8DN4 - chains D and E of the 5 polymer chains in the assembly; structure by electron microscopy, 4.10 A resolution (low resolution: residue-level contacts below are approximate; hydrogen-bond / salt-bridge calls are withheld).

Chain D:
Protein: Glycine receptor subunit alpha-1
From: Homo sapiens
Reference sequence: P23415 (GLRA1_HUMAN); aligned to UniProt positions 29-395 over residues 1-428 (the alignment contains insertions or deletions, so no single offset holds)
Chain sequence (367 residues; numbered 1 to 428; 61 numbers in that range are skipped by the numbering (no residue carries them; nothing is unmodelled there); the number before each row is that of its first residue):
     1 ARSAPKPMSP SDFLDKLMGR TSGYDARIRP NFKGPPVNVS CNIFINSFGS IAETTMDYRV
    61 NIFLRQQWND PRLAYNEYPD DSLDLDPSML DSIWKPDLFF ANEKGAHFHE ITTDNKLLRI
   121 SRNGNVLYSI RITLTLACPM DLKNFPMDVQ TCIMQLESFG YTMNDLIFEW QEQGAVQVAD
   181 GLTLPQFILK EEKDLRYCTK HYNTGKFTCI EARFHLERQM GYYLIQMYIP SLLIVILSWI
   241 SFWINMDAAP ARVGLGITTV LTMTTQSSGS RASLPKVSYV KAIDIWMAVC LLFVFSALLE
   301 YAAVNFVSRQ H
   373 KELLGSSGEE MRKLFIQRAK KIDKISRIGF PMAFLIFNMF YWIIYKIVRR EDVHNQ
Not modelled in the structure: 1-7, 373-383, 420-428
Differences from the reference sequence: conflict Gly377 (Ser406 in P23415), Ser378 (Lys407 in P23415), Gly380 (Pro409 in P23415)
Swiss-Prot annotation at these positions:
  - binding site (glycine): Arg65, Ser129, Thr204
  - binding site (Zn(2+)): Glu192, Asp194, His215
  - binding site (strychnine): Tyr202 to Phe207
  - site: Leu261 (Important for obstruction of the ion pore in the closed conformation)
  - glycosylation: Asn38 (N-linked (GlcNAc...) asparagine)
Disulfides: Cys138-Cys152, Cys198-Cys209
Covalent attachments: N-acetylglucosamine (NAG) linked to Asn38
What the authors report for this chain:
  - mutagenesis - A251C/A302C: unchanged signaling
  - disease-associated variants - R271L, R271P, R271Q: decreased signaling (citing earlier work)
  - mutagenesis - A251C/V253C: decreased signaling in response to hydrogen peroxide

Chain E:
Protein: Glycine receptor subunit beta, Green fluorescent protein, Glycine receptor beta
From: Homo sapiens
Reference sequence: chimeric construct of P48167, P42212, A0A2K6CAQ3: residues 3-334 from P48167 (GLRB_HUMAN) positions 25-356 (UniProt number = residue number + 22); residues 334-343 from P42212 positions 1-238 (offset varies); residues 343-475 from A0A2K6CAQ3 positions 379-480 (UniProt number = residue number + 5)
Chain sequence (681 residues; each row starts with the number of its first residue; note: 111 numbers in that range are skipped by the numbering (no residue carries them; nothing is unmodelled there); a row labelled like 334A-334Z holds insertion residues (334A, then the next letters in order)):
     3 KSSKKGKGKK KQYLCPSQQS AEDLARVPAN STSNILNRLL VSYDPRIRPN FKGIPVDVVV
    63 NIFINSFGSI QETTMDYRVN IFLRQKWNDP RLKLPSDFRG SDALTVDPTM YKCLWKPDLF
   123 FANEKSANFH DVTQENILLF IFRDGDVLVS MRLSITLSCP LDLTLFPMDT QRCKMQLESF
   183 GYTTDDLRFI WQSGDPVQLE KIALPQFDIK KEDIEYGNCT KYYKGTGYYT CVEVIFTLRR
   243 QVGFYMMGVY APTLLIVVLS WLSFWINPDA SAARVPLGIF SVLSLASECT TLAAELPKVS
   303 YVKALDVWLI ACLLFGFASL VEYAVVQVML NN
334A-334Z GGSSAAAVSKGEELFTGVVPILVELD
335A-335Z GDVNGHKFSVSGEGEGDATYGKLTLK
336A-336Z FICTTGKLPVPWPTLVTTFSYGVQCF
337A-337Z SRYPDHMKQHDFFKSAMPEGYVQERT
338A-338Z IFFKDDGNYKTRAEVKFEGDTLVNRI
339A-339Z ELKGIDFKEDGNILGHKLEYNYNSHN
340A-340Z VYIMADKQKNGIKVNFKIRHNIEDGS
341A-341Z VQLADHYQQNTPIGDGPVLLPDNHYL
342A-342Z STQSALSKDPNEKRDHMVLLEFVTAA
343A-343Z GITHGMDELYKSGSGSGVGETRCKKV
344A-344Z CTSKSDLRSNDFSIVGSLPRDFELSN
345A-345Z YDCYGKPIEVNNGLGKSQAKNNKKPP
346A-346G PAKPVIP
   446 TAAKRIDLYA RALFPFCFLF FNVIYWSIYL
Not modelled in the structure: 3-32, 334A-334Z, 335A-335Z, 336A-336Z, 337A-337Z, 338A-338Z, 339A-339Z, 340A-340Z, 341A-341Z, 342A-342Z, 343A-343Z, 344A-344Z, 345A-345Z, 346A-346G
Differences from the reference sequence: linker (334A-334G, 343L-343M); conflict Val334H (Met1 in P42212), Gly343O (Thr380 in A0A2K6CAQ3), Ser343P (Leu381 in A0A2K6CAQ3), Gly343Q (Gln382 in A0A2K6CAQ3)
Swiss-Prot annotation at these positions:
  - binding site (glycine): Arg86, Ser152, Thr228
  - site: Leu285 (Important for obstruction of the ion pore in the closed conformation)
  - glycosylation (N-linked (GlcNAc...) asparagine): Asn32, Asn220
  - modified residue: Tyr336U (Z: -2,3-didehydrotyrosine)
  - cross-link: Ser336T (5-imidazolinone (Ser-Gly))
Disulfides: Cys161-Cys175, Cys221-Cys233
Covalent attachments: N-acetylglucosamine (NAG) linked to Asn220

Chain D / chain E interface:
Residue-residue contacts (62; chain D residue first):
  Asp25(D) with Ser35(E)
  Arg27(D) with Leu38(E); Asp109(E); Thr111(E); Met112(E)
  Ile28(D) with Thr34(E); Ser35(E)
  Phe32(D) with Thr34(E)
  Lys33(D) with Phe100(E)
  Pro96(D) with Gln136(E)
  Asp97(D) with Thr135(E); Gln136(E)
  Leu98(D) with Thr135(E)
  Phe99(D) with Phe84(E); Val134(E); Asn138(E); Arg154(E)
  Phe100(D) with Arg154(E)
  Ala101(D) with Arg154(E)
  Glu103(D) with His132(E); Val134(E)
  Ala106(D) with Val134(E)
  Phe108(D) with Asp133(E); Val134(E)
  Phe159(D) with Phe84(E); Asn138(E); Ile139(E); Leu140(E); Ser152(E)
  Gly160(D) with Thr107(E); Leu140(E)
  Tyr202(D) with Phe65(E); Arg86(E)
  Asn203(D) with Arg86(E)
  Thr204(D) with Arg86(E); Phe142(E)
  Pro250(D) with Ala274(E); Ala275(E)
  Val253(D) with Ala275(E); Leu279(E)
  Ile257(D) with Leu279(E); Phe282(E)
  Leu261(D) with Phe282(E)
  Arg271(D) with Met249(E); Gly250(E)
  Lys276(D) with Gln208(E); Phe246(E); Glu297(E)
  Val277(D) with Phe246(E)
  Ser278(D) with Gln243(E); Gly245(E); Phe246(E)
  Lys281(D) with Met249(E)
  Asp284(D) with Met249(E)
  Leu291(D) with Leu257(E)
  Phe295(D) with Leu257(E); Val260(E); Leu261(E)
  Leu298(D) with Leu261(E); Leu264(E)
  Leu299(D) with Leu264(E)
  Arg309(D) with Asn269(E)
Interface residues without a listed pair, chain D (41 interface residues in all): Lys95, Lys104, Ile132, Thr162, Phe207, Ala249, Ala302
Interface residues without a listed pair, chain E (47 interface residues in all): Ser33, Asn63, Asn67, Arg80, Arg101, Leu150, Asp197, Gln200, Tyr247

In short:
41 residues of chain D face 47 of chain E across their interface. N-acetylglucosamine is covalently linked to
Asn38(D). Covalently linked N-acetylglucosamine: at Asn220(E). From the paper: R271L, R271P and R271Q of chain
D reduce signaling; A251C/V253C of chain D reduce signaling in response to hydrogen peroxide.
Chain D is Glycine receptor subunit alpha-1 and chain E is Glycine receptor subunit beta, Green fluorescent
protein, Glycine receptor beta, both from Homo sapiens; the structure, Cryo-EM structure of human Glycine
Receptor alpha-1 beta heteromer, glycine-bound state3(desensitized state), was determined by electron
microscopy (same publication as 8DN2, 8DN3 and 8DN5).
